PDB entry 1A36 | X-ray diffraction, 2.80 A resolution | chains B and A of the 3 polymer chains in the assembly

[Chain B]
Molecule: 22-nt DNA strand
Sequence (22 nucleotides; row label = number of the first residue in the row):
     1 AAAAAGACTT AGAAAAATTT TT

[Chain A]
Name: Topoisomerase I
From: Homo sapiens
Notes: EC 5.99.1.2; fragment: core domain and c-terminal domain
UniProt: P11387 (TOP1_HUMAN); aligned to UniProt positions 174-764 over residues 175-765 (the alignment contains insertions or deletions, so no single offset holds)
Chain sequence (591 residues; each row starts with the number of its first residue):
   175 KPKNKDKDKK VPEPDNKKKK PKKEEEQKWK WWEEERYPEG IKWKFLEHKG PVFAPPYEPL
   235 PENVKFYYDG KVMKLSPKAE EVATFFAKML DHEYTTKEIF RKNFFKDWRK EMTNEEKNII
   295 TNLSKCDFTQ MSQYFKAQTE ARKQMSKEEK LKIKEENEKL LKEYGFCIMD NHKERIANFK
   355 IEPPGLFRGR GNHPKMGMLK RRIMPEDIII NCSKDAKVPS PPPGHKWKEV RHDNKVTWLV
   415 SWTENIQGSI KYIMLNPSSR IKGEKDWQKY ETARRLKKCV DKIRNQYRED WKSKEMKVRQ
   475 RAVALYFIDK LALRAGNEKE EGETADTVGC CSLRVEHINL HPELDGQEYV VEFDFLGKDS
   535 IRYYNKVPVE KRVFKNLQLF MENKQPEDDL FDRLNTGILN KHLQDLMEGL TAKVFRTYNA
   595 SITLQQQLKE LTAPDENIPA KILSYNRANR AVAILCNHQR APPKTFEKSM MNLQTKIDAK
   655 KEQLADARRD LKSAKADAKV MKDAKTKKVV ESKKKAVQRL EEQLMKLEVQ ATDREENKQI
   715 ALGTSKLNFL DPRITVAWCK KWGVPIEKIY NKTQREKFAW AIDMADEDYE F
Unresolved in the structure: 175-214, 634-640
Construct notes: engineered mutation Phe-723 (Tyr in P11387)

[Chain B / chain A interface]
Pairs across the interface - 40 pairs, chain B then chain A:
  DG6(B) / Ile-424(A)  sugar contact
  DG6(B) / Tyr-426(A)  sugar contact
  DA7(B) / Arg-405(A)  salt bridge to the phosphate
  DA7(B) / Val-410(A)  phosphate contact
  DA7(B) / Trp-412(A)  hydrogen bond to the phosphate
  DA7(B) / Ile-424(A)  phosphate contact
  DA7(B) / Tyr-426(A)  hydrogen bond to the phosphate
  DC8(B) / Lys-216(A)  salt bridge to the phosphate
  DC8(B) / Val-410(A)  phosphate contact
  DC8(B) / Thr-411(A)  hydrogen bond to the phosphate
  DC8(B) / Trp-412(A)  phosphate contact
  DC8(B) / Tyr-426(A)  base contact
  DC8(B) / Met-428(A)  phosphate contact
  DC8(B) / Lys-439(A)  hydrogen bond to the phosphate
  DT9(B) / Met-428(A)  base contact
  DT9(B) / Lys-436(A)  salt bridge to the phosphate
  DT9(B) / Lys-439(A)  salt bridge to the phosphate
  DT9(B) / Lys-587(A)  hydrogen bond to the phosphate
  DT10(B) / Lys-443(A)  salt bridge to the phosphate
  DT10(B) / Lys-532(A)  hydrogen bond to the base
  DT10(B) / Lys-587(A)  salt bridge to the phosphate
  DT10(B) / Asn-722(A)  hydrogen bond to the phosphate
  DT10(B) / Phe-723(A)  sugar contact
  DA11(B) / Arg-488(A)  salt bridge to the phosphate
  DA11(B) / Lys-532(A)  sugar contact
  DA11(B) / Asp-533(A)  sugar contact
  DA11(B) / Arg-590(A)  salt bridge to the phosphate
  DA11(B) / His-632(A)  salt bridge to the phosphate
  DA11(B) / Thr-718(A)  sugar contact
  DA11(B) / Phe-723(A)  phosphate contact
  DG12(B) / Arg-364(A)  hydrogen bond to the base
  DG12(B) / Asp-533(A)  sugar contact
  DG12(B) / Ile-535(A)  sugar contact
  DG12(B) / His-632(A)  phosphate contact
  DG12(B) / Gln-633(A)  phosphate contact
  DG12(B) / Thr-718(A)  hydrogen bond to the phosphate
  DA13(B) / Arg-364(A)  hydrogen bond to the sugar
  DA14(B) / His-266(A)  salt bridge to the phosphate
  DA14(B) / Arg-362(A)  salt bridge to the phosphate
  DT21(B) / Lys-650(A)  salt bridge to the phosphate
Interface residues without a listed pair, chain B (13 interface residues in all): DA15, DA17, DT20
Interface residues without a listed pair, chain A (30 interface residues in all): Tyr-268, Asn-331, Lys-409, Ala-715

[Summary]
13 residues of chain B and 30 residues of chain A are in contact, with 10 hydrogen bonds and 12 salt bridges.
Among the polar pairs are DT10(B)/Lys-532(A), DG12(B)/Arg-364(A) and DA13(B)/Arg-364(A).
Here chain B is a 22-nt DNA strand and chain A is Topoisomerase I (Homo sapiens). Entry 1A36 (Topoisomerase
I/DNA complex) was determined by X-ray diffraction.
